3JAB - chains N and C of the 12 polymer chains in the assembly; structure by electron microscopy, 11.00 A resolution (very low resolution: no residue pairs are listed; an interface is given only as per-side residue counts).

== Chain N ==
Molecule: GafB domain of phosphodiesterase 2A
From: Bos taurus
Chain sequence (185 residues; row label = number of the first residue in the row):
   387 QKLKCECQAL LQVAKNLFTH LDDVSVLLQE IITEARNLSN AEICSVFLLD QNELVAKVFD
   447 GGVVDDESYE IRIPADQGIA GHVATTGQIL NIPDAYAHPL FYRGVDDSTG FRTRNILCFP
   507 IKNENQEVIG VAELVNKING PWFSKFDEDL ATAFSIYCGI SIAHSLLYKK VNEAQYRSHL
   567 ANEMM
Disordered / not traced: 445-453, 483-497

== Chain C ==
Molecule: phosphodiesterase 5/6 chimera catalytic domain
From: Bos taurus
Chain sequence (330 residues; each row starts with the number of its first residue):
   531 GSHMEETREL QSLAAAVVPS AQTLKITDFS FSDFELSDLE TALCTIRMFT DLNLVQNFQM
   591 KHEVLCRWIL SVKKNYRKNV AYHNWRHAFN TAQCMFAALK AGKIQNKLTD LEILALLIAA
   651 LSHDLDHRGV NNSYIQRSEH PLAQLYCHSI MEHHHFDQCL MILNSPGNQI LSGLSIEEYK
   711 TTLKIIKQAI LATDLALYIK RRGEFFELIR KNQFNLEDPH QKELFLAMLM TACDLSAITK
   771 PWPIQQRIAE LVATEFWEQG DLERTVLQQQ PIPMMDRNKR DELPKLQVGF IDFVCTQLYE
   831 ALTHVSEDCF PLLDGCRKNR QKWQALAEQQ
Disordered / not traced: 531, 860
Residues lining bound ligands:
  - 3-isobutyl-1-methylxanthine (IBM), molecule 1: Tyr612, His613, Asp764, Leu765, Ala767, Ile768, Val782, Phe786, Met804, Gln817, Phe820
  - 3-isobutyl-1-methylxanthine (IBM), molecule 2: Leu693, Asn694, Gln699, Leu701, Ser702, Gly703, Leu704, Ile706, Tyr709

== Interface between chain N and chain C ==
At this resolution (11 A) residue pairs are not listed: 6 residues of chain N and 7 of chain C lie at the interface.

== Overview ==
The interface between chain N and chain C involves 6 residues on one side and 7 on the other. Chain C binds
3-isobutyl-1-methylxanthine.
Here chain N is GafB domain of phosphodiesterase 2A and chain C is phosphodiesterase 5/6 chimera catalytic
domain, both from Bos taurus. Entry 3JAB (Domain organization and conformational plasticity of the G protein
effector, PDE6) was determined by electron microscopy (same publication as 3JBQ).
